1XQ0 - chain A; structure by X-ray diffraction, 1.76 A resolution.

== Chain A ==
Molecule: Carbonic anhydrase II
Source organism: Homo sapiens
Notes: EC 4.2.1.1
UniProtKB: P00918 (CAH2_HUMAN); the author numbering skips numbers that UniProt does not, so the offset changes along the chain: 2-125 = UniProt 1-124; 127-261 = UniProt 125-259
Amino-acid sequence (259 residues; numbered 2 to 261; 1 number in that range is skipped by the numbering (no residue carries it; nothing is unmodelled there); the number before each row is that of its first residue):
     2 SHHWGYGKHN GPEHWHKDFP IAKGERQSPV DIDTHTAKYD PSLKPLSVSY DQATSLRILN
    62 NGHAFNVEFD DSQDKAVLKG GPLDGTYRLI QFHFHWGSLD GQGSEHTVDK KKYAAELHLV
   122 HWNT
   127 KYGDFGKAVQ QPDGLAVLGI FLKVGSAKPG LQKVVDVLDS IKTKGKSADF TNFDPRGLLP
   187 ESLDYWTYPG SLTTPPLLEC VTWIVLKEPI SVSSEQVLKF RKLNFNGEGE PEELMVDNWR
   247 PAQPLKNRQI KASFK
Unresolved in the structure: 2
Ion coordination: Zn2+ site 1: H36, H64; Zn2+ site 2: H94, H96, H119 (together with 4TR)
Ligand contacts: 4TR (2-bromo-4-{[(4-cyanophenyl)(4H-1,2,4-triazol-4-yl)amino]methyl}phenyl sulfamate): I91, Q92, H94, H96, E106, H119, V121, F131, L141, V143, S197, L198, T199, T200, P201, P202, W209

== Overview ==
Bound to chain A: compound 4TR. H36 and H64 form the Zn2+ site 1. The Zn2+ site 2 is built by H94, H96 and
H119.
Chain A is Carbonic anhydrase II (Homo sapiens); the structure, Structure of human carbonic anhydrase II with
4-[(3-bromo-4-O-sulfamoylbenzyl)(4-cyanophenyl)amino]-4H-[1,2,4]-triazole, was determined by X-ray diffraction
(same publication as 1XPZ).
